PDB entry 5OU9 | X-ray diffraction, 2.50 A resolution | chains A and C of the 5 polymer chains in the assembly

== Chain A ==
Protein: Platelet glycoprotein VI
Organism: Homo sapiens
Notes: engineered mutation(s): -102-105 -131-136
UniProt: Q9HCN6 (GPVI_HUMAN); aligned to UniProt positions 21-196 over residues 1-176 (the alignment contains insertions or deletions, so no single offset holds)
Chain sequence (181 residues; each row starts with the number of its first residue; numbers below 1 keep their minus sign (Gly-1 is residue -1)):
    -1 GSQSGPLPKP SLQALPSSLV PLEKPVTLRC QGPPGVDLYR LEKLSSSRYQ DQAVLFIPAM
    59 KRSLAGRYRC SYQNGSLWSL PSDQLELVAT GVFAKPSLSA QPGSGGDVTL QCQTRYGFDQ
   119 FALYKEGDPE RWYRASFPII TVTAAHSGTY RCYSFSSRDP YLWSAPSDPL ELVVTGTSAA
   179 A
Disordered / not traced: -1, 179
Sequence notes: expression tag (-1 to 0, 177-179)
Disulfide bonds: Cys28-Cys68, Cys110-Cys150
Covalently attached groups: N-acetylglucosamine (NAG) linked to Asn72

== Chain C ==
Protein: (GPO)3
Chain sequence (21 residues; row label = number of the first residue in the row):
     1 GPPGPPGPPG PPGPPGPPGP P
Modified / non-standard residues: Pro9 (4-hydroxyproline; HYP); Pro12 (4-hydroxyproline; HYP); Pro15 (4-hydroxyproline; HYP)

== How chain A and chain C interact ==
Residue-residue contacts - 11 pairs, chain A then chain C:
  Leu36(A) with Pro9(C)
  Arg38(A) with Pro9(C), hydrogen bond (side chain-backbone); Gly10(C), hydrogen bond (side chain-backbone); Pro11(C); Pro12(C)
  Glu40(A) with Pro12(C)
  Tyr47(A) with Pro11(C); Pro12(C)
  Asp49(A) with Pro8(C)
  Gln71(A) with Pro9(C)
  Trp76(A) with Pro9(C)

== Summary ==
Chain A and chain C form an interface of 7 and 5 residues respectively, with 2 hydrogen bonds. Polar pairs
include Arg38(A)-Pro9(C) and Arg38(A)-Gly10(C). N-acetylglucosamine is covalently linked to Asn72(A).
Here chain A is Platelet glycoprotein VI (Homo sapiens) and chain C is (GPO)3. Entry 5OU9 (Crystal structure
of Glycoprotein VI in complex with collagen-peptide (GPO)3) was determined by X-ray diffraction.
